Entry 7P9B (electron microscopy, 2.45 A resolution); this record covers chains G and H of the 10 polymer chains in the assembly.

== Chain G (and H) ==
Molecule: Biodegradative arginine decarboxylase
Organism: Providencia stuartii
Notes: EC 4.1.1.19; chain H of this document is another copy of the same molecule, construct and numbering; everything in this record applies to it too
UniProtKB: A0A379GV98 (A0A379GV98_PROST); numbering as in UniProt (aligned over 1-758)
Chain sequence (758 residues; numbered 1 to 758; the number before each row is that of its first residue):
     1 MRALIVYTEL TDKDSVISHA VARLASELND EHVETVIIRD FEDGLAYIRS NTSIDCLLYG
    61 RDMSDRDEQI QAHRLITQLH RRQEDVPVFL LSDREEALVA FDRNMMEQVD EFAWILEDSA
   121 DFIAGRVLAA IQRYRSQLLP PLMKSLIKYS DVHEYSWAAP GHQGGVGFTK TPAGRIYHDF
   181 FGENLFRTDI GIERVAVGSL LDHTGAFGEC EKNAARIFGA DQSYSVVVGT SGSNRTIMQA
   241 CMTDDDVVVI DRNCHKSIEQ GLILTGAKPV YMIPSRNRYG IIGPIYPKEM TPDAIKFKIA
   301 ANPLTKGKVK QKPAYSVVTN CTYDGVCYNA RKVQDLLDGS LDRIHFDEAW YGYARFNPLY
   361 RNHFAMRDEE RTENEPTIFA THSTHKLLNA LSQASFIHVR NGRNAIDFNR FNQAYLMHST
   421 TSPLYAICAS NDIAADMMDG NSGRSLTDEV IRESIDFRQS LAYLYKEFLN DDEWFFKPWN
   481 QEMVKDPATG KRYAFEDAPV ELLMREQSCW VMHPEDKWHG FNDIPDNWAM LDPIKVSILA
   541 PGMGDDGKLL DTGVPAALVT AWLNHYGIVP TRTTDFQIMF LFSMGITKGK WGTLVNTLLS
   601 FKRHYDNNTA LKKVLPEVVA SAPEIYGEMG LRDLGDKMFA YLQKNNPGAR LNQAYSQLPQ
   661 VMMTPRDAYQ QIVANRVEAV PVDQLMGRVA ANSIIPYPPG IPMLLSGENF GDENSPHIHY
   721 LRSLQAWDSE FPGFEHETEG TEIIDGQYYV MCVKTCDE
Not modelled in the structure: 756-758
Modified residues: Lys386 ((2S)-2-amino-6-[[3-hydroxy-2-methyl-5-(phosphonooxymethyl)pyridin-4-yl]methylideneamino]hexanoic acid; LLP)

== Chain G / chain H interface ==
Residue-residue contacts - 233 pairs, chain G then chain H:
  Asn51(G) - Thr169(H)  hydrogen bond (side chain-backbone)
  Asn51(G) - Lys170(H)
  Asn51(G) - Arg175(H)  hydrogen bond (backbone-side chain)
  Thr52(G) - Arg175(H)
  Ser53(G) - Pro172(H)
  Ser53(G) - Arg175(H)  hydrogen bond
  Arg82(G) - Lys170(H)
  Arg82(G) - Pro172(H)
  Gln83(G) - Arg175(H)
  Tyr134(G) - Pro172(H)
  Leu138(G) - Ala173(H)
  Leu138(G) - Ile176(H)  hydrophobic
  Leu139(G) - Ile176(H)  hydrophobic
  Met143(G) - Tyr177(H)  hydrophobic
  Met143(G) - Phe180(H)  hydrophobic
  Met143(G) - Phe181(H)  hydrophobic
  Ile147(G) - Phe180(H)  hydrophobic
  Ser150(G) - Phe180(H)
  Tyr155(G) - Leu581(H)  hydrogen bond (side chain-backbone)
  Tyr155(G) - Phe582(H)
  Tyr155(G) - Ser583(H)  hydrogen bond (side chain-backbone)
  Tyr155(G) - Ile586(H)  hydrophobic
  Tyr155(G) - Lys590(H)
  Trp157(G) - Ile568(H)
  Trp157(G) - Thr571(H)
  Trp157(G) - Leu581(H)  hydrogen bond (backbone-backbone)
  Trp157(G) - Phe582(H)  hydrophobic
  Trp157(G) - Ile586(H)  hydrophobic
  Trp157(G) - Trp591(H)  hydrophobic
  Ala158(G) - Thr571(H)
  Ala159(G) - Trp350(H)  hydrophobic
  Ala159(G) - Lys386(H)
  Ala159(G) - Leu581(H)
  Pro160(G) - His385(H)
  Pro160(G) - Lys386(H)
  Gly161(G) - His385(H)  hydrogen bond (backbone-backbone)
  Gly161(G) - Lys386(H)  hydrogen bond (backbone-backbone)
  Gly161(G) - Ser583(H)  hydrogen bond (backbone-side chain)
  Gly161(G) - Gly585(H)  hydrogen bond (backbone-backbone)
  His162(G) - Asn389(H)
  His162(G) - Ala390(H)
  His162(G) - Gly585(H)
  Gln163(G) - Ser583(H)
  Gln163(G) - Gly585(H)
  Val166(G) - Gly585(H)
  Gly167(G) - Asn389(H)  hydrogen bond (backbone-side chain)
  Gly167(G) - Met437(H)
  Gly167(G) - Met584(H)
  Gly167(G) - Gly585(H)
  Phe168(G) - Asn389(H)
  Phe168(G) - Ala390(H)
  Phe168(G) - Ile433(H)  hydrophobic
  Phe168(G) - Met437(H)
  Thr169(G) - Asn51(H)  hydrogen bond (backbone-side chain)
  Lys170(G) - Asn51(H)
  Lys170(G) - Arg82(H)
  Lys170(G) - Leu446(H)
  Lys170(G) - Glu449(H)  salt bridge
  Lys170(G) - Met584(H)  hydrogen bond (side chain-backbone)
  Lys170(G) - Ile586(H)  hydrogen bond (side chain-backbone)
  Thr171(G) - Met437(H)
  Pro172(G) - Ser53(H)
  Pro172(G) - Arg82(H)
  Pro172(G) - Gln83(H)
  Pro172(G) - Tyr134(H)
  Ala173(G) - Leu138(H)
  Ala173(G) - Ile433(H)
  Ala173(G) - Asp436(H)
  Arg175(G) - Asn51(H)  hydrogen bond (side chain-backbone)
  Arg175(G) - Thr52(H)
  Arg175(G) - Ser53(H)  hydrogen bond
  Arg175(G) - Gln83(H)
  Ile176(G) - Arg135(H)
  Ile176(G) - Leu138(H)  hydrophobic
  Ile176(G) - Leu139(H)  hydrophobic
  Tyr177(G) - Met143(H)  hydrophobic
  Tyr177(G) - Ala429(H)
  Tyr177(G) - Ser430(H)
  Tyr177(G) - Ile433(H)  hydrophobic
  Phe180(G) - Met143(H)  hydrophobic
  Phe180(G) - Ile147(H)  hydrophobic
  Phe180(G) - Ser150(H)
  Phe180(G) - Asn184(H)  hydrogen bond (backbone-side chain)
  Phe180(G) - Thr188(H)
  Phe181(G) - Met143(H)  hydrophobic
  Phe181(G) - Thr188(H)
  Asn184(G) - Phe180(H)  hydrogen bond (side chain-backbone)
  Phe186(G) - Leu391(H)  hydrophobic
  Thr188(G) - Phe180(H)
  Thr188(G) - Phe181(H)
  Asp189(G) - Leu391(H)
  Asp189(G) - Ser392(H)  hydrogen bond
  Val227(G) - Gln393(H)
  Val228(G) - Val228(H)  hydrophobic
  Val228(G) - Thr420(H)  hydrogen bond (backbone-side chain)
  Ser231(G) - Ser419(H)
  Ser231(G) - Thr420(H)
  Ser231(G) - Thr421(H)  hydrogen bond (side chain-backbone)
  Arg235(G) - Met417(H)  hydrogen bond (side chain-backbone)
  Arg235(G) - Ser419(H)  hydrogen bond (side chain-backbone)
  Gln239(G) - Leu264(H)
  Gln239(G) - Tyr669(H)  hydrogen bond (backbone-side chain)
  Gln239(G) - Val673(H)
  Ala240(G) - Val673(H)
  Met242(G) - Val673(H)
  Thr243(G) - Gln670(H)
  Asp244(G) - Gln670(H)
  His255(G) - Thr421(H)
  Lys256(G) - Leu416(H)
  Gln260(G) - Leu416(H)  hydrogen bond (side chain-backbone)
  Gln260(G) - Met417(H)
  Ile263(G) - Met417(H)  hydrophobic
  Leu264(G) - Gln239(H)
  Leu264(G) - Met417(H)  hydrophobic
  Leu264(G) - Arg666(H)  hydrogen bond (backbone-side chain)
  Thr265(G) - Arg666(H)  hydrogen bond (backbone-side chain)
  Trp350(G) - Ala159(H)  hydrophobic
  His385(G) - Pro160(H)
  His385(G) - Gly161(H)  hydrogen bond (backbone-backbone)
  His385(G) - Ser422(H)
  Lys386(G) - Ala159(H)
  Lys386(G) - Pro160(H)
  Lys386(G) - Gly161(H)  hydrogen bond (backbone-backbone)
  Lys386(G) - Thr420(H)
  Lys386(G) - Thr421(H)
  Lys386(G) - Ser422(H)
  Asn389(G) - His162(H)
  Asn389(G) - Gly167(H)  hydrogen bond (side chain-backbone)
  Asn389(G) - Phe168(H)
  Ala390(G) - His162(H)
  Ala390(G) - Phe168(H)
  Leu391(G) - Leu185(H)  hydrophobic
  Leu391(G) - Phe186(H)  hydrophobic
  Leu391(G) - Asp189(H)
  Ser392(G) - Asp189(H)  hydrogen bond
  Ser392(G) - Ser422(H)
  Ser392(G) - Pro423(H)
  Ser392(G) - Leu424(H)
  Gln393(G) - Val227(H)
  Gln393(G) - Gln393(H)
  Gln393(G) - Thr420(H)
  Gln393(G) - Ser422(H)  hydrogen bond (backbone-backbone)
  Gln393(G) - Pro423(H)
  Gln393(G) - Leu424(H)
  Gln393(G) - Ile427(H)
  Asn409(G) - Glu742(H)
  Arg410(G) - Ile672(H)  hydrogen bond (side chain-backbone)
  Arg410(G) - Val673(H)  hydrogen bond (side chain-backbone)
  Arg410(G) - Asn675(H)
  Gln413(G) - Asn692(H)
  Ala414(G) - Tyr669(H)
  Leu416(G) - Lys256(H)
  Leu416(G) - Gln260(H)  hydrogen bond (backbone-side chain)
  Met417(G) - Arg235(H)  hydrogen bond (backbone-side chain)
  Met417(G) - Gln260(H)
  Met417(G) - Ile263(H)  hydrophobic
  Met417(G) - Leu264(H)  hydrophobic
  Met417(G) - Tyr669(H)  hydrophobic
  Ser419(G) - Ser231(H)
  Ser419(G) - Arg235(H)  hydrogen bond (backbone-side chain)
  Thr420(G) - Val228(H)  hydrogen bond (side chain-backbone)
  Thr420(G) - Ser231(H)
  Thr420(G) - Lys386(H)
  Thr420(G) - Gln393(H)
  Thr421(G) - Ser231(H)
  Thr421(G) - His255(H)
  Thr421(G) - Lys386(H)
  Ser422(G) - His385(H)
  Ser422(G) - Lys386(H)
  Ser422(G) - Ser392(H)
  Ser422(G) - Gln393(H)  hydrogen bond (backbone-backbone)
  Pro423(G) - Ser392(H)
  Pro423(G) - Gln393(H)
  Leu424(G) - Ser392(H)
  Leu424(G) - Gln393(H)
  Ala426(G) - Tyr177(H)
  Ala429(G) - Tyr177(H)
  Ser430(G) - Tyr177(H)
  Ile433(G) - Phe168(H)  hydrophobic
  Ile433(G) - Ala173(H)
  Ile433(G) - Gly174(H)
  Ile433(G) - Tyr177(H)  hydrophobic
  Asp436(G) - Ala173(H)
  Met437(G) - Gly167(H)
  Met437(G) - Phe168(H)
  Met437(G) - Thr171(H)
  Ser442(G) - Thr171(H)
  Leu446(G) - Lys170(H)
  Glu449(G) - Lys170(H)  salt bridge
  Ile568(G) - Trp157(H)
  Thr571(G) - Trp157(H)  hydrogen bond (side chain-backbone)
  Thr571(G) - Ala158(H)
  Leu581(G) - Tyr155(H)  hydrogen bond (backbone-side chain)
  Leu581(G) - Trp157(H)  hydrogen bond (backbone-backbone)
  Leu581(G) - Ala158(H)
  Leu581(G) - Ala159(H)
  Phe582(G) - Tyr155(H)
  Phe582(G) - Trp157(H)  hydrophobic
  Ser583(G) - Tyr155(H)  hydrogen bond (backbone-side chain)
  Ser583(G) - Gly161(H)  hydrogen bond (side chain-backbone)
  Ser583(G) - Gln163(H)
  Met584(G) - Gly167(H)
  Met584(G) - Lys170(H)  hydrogen bond (backbone-side chain)
  Gly585(G) - Gly161(H)  hydrogen bond (backbone-backbone)
  Gly585(G) - His162(H)
  Gly585(G) - Gln163(H)
  Gly585(G) - Val166(H)
  Gly585(G) - Gly167(H)
  Ile586(G) - Tyr155(H)  hydrophobic
  Ile586(G) - Trp157(H)  hydrophobic
  Ile586(G) - Lys170(H)  hydrogen bond (backbone-side chain)
  Lys590(G) - Tyr155(H)
  Trp591(G) - Trp157(H)  hydrophobic
  Leu594(G) - Trp157(H)  hydrophobic
  Arg666(G) - Leu264(H)  hydrogen bond (side chain-backbone)
  Arg666(G) - Thr265(H)  hydrogen bond (side chain-backbone)
  Arg666(G) - Arg666(H)
  Tyr669(G) - Gln239(H)  hydrogen bond (side chain-backbone)
  Tyr669(G) - Ala240(H)
  Tyr669(G) - Gln413(H)
  Tyr669(G) - Ala414(H)
  Tyr669(G) - Met417(H)  hydrophobic
  Gln670(G) - Thr243(H)
  Gln670(G) - Asp244(H)
  Ile672(G) - Arg410(H)  hydrogen bond (backbone-side chain)
  Val673(G) - Gln239(H)
  Val673(G) - Ala240(H)
  Val673(G) - Met242(H)
  Val673(G) - Arg410(H)  hydrogen bond (backbone-side chain)
  Asn675(G) - Arg410(H)
  Asn692(G) - Gln413(H)
  Glu742(G) - Asn409(H)
  Met751(G) - Gln413(H)
Interface residues without a listed pair, chain G (116 interface residues in all): Arg135, Glu154, Gly174, Leu185, Glu193, Gly229, Cys241, Gly266, Leu388, His418, Ile427, Gly567, Val569, Phe580, Thr587, Val677
Interface residues without a listed pair, chain H (117 interface residues in all): Glu154, Ser156, Glu193, Gly229, Cys241, Gly266, Leu388, His418, Ala426, Ser442, Gly567, Val569, Phe580, Thr587, Leu594, Val677, Met751

== In short ==
The interface between chain G and chain H involves 116 residues on one side and 117 on the other; the contacts
include 52 hydrogen bonds and 2 salt bridges. Polar contacts include Lys170(G)-Glu449(H), Asn51(G)-Thr169(H)
and Asn51(G)-Arg175(H).
Chain G and chain H are both Biodegradative arginine decarboxylase (Providencia stuartii); the structure,
Providencia stuartii Arginine decarboxylase (Adc), decamer structure, was determined by electron microscopy
together with 7PK6 from the same study.
